PDB entry 8RM7 | X-ray diffraction, 2.25 A resolution | chains B and C of the 4 polymer chains in the assembly

== Chain B ==
Name: Isoform 2 of Androgen receptor
Organism: Homo sapiens
UniProtKB: P10275 (ANDR_HUMAN), isoform P10275-2; residues 556-628 here correspond to UniProt positions 25-97 (UniProt number = residue number - 531)
Chain sequence (73 residues; numbered 556 to 628; the number before each row is that of its first residue):
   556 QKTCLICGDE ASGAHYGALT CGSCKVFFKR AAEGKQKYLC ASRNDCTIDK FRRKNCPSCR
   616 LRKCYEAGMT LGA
Sequence notes: conflict Ala569 (Cys38 in P10275)

== Chain C ==
Molecule: MMTV-177 GRE/ARE Chain C
Organism: Homo sapiens
Sequence (18 nucleotides; each row starts with the number of its first residue):
     1 TTAGAACAGT TTGTAACA

== Interface between chain B and chain C ==
Pairs across the interface (9):
  Gly577(B) with DT14(C), base contact
  Ser578(B) with DG13(C), hydrogen bond to the phosphate; DT14(C), phosphate contact
  Lys580(B) with DA15(C), base contact
  Val581(B) with DT14(C), base contact
  Arg585(B) with DT12(C), base contact; DG13(C), hydrogen bond to the base
  Arg608(B) with DG13(C), salt bridge to the phosphate
  Arg615(B) with DG13(C), salt bridge to the phosphate
Interface residues without a listed pair, chain B (9 interface residues in all): Lys609, Pro612
Interface residues without a listed pair, chain C (5 interface residues in all): DA16

== In short ==
Chain B and chain C form an interface of 9 and 5 residues respectively, with 2 hydrogen bonds and 2 salt
bridges. Polar contacts include Arg585(B)-DG13(C), Ser578(B)-DG13(C) and Arg608(B)-DG13(C).
Chain B is Isoform 2 of Androgen receptor and chain C is MMTV-177 GRE/ARE Chain C, both from Homo sapiens; the
structure, Crystal Structure of Human Androgen Receptor DNA Binding Domain Bound to its Response Element:
MMTV-177 GRE/ARE, was determined by X-ray diffraction, deposited together with 8RM6.
